PDB entry 8XJV | electron microscopy, 3.60 A resolution | chains Au and Ar of the 110 polymer chains in the assembly

Chain Au:
Molecule: 2124-nt DNA strand
Source organism: synthetic construct
Sequence (2124 nucleotides; each row starts with the number of its first residue):
     1 GAGCATCCGG ATCCCCTGGA GAATCCCGGT GCCGAGGCCG CTCAATTGGT CGTAGACAGC
    61 TCTAGCACCG CTTAAACGCA CGTACGCGCT GTCCCCCGCG TTTTAACCGC CAAGGGGATT
   121 ACTCCCTAGT CTCCAGGCAC GTGTCACATA TATACATCCT GTTCCAGTGC CGGACCCGAG
   181 CATCCGGATC CCCTGGAGAA TCCCGGTGCC GAGGCCGCTC AATTGGTCGT AGACAGCTCT
   241 AGCACCGCTT AAACGCACGT ACGCGCTGTC CCCCGCGTTT TAACCGCCAA GGGGATTACT
   301 CCCTAGTCTC CAGGCACGTG TCACATATAT ACATCCTGTT CCAGTGCCGG ACCCGAGCAT
   361 CCGGATCCCC TGGAGAATCC CGGTGCCGAG GCCGCTCAAT TGGTCGTAGA CAGCTCTAGC
   421 ACCGCTTAAA CGCACGTACG CGCTGTCCCC CGCGTTTTAA CCGCCAAGGG GATTACTCCC
   481 TAGTCTCCAG GCACGTGTCA CATATATACA TCCTGTTCCA GTGCCGGACC CGAGCATCCG
   541 GATCCCCTGG AGAATCCCGG TGCCGAGGCC GCTCAATTGG TCGTAGACAG CTCTAGCACC
   601 GCTTAAACGC ACGTACGCGC TGTCCCCCGC GTTTTAACCG CCAAGGGGAT TACTCCCTAG
   661 TCTCCAGGCA CGTGTCACAT ATATACATCC TGTTCCAGTG CCGGACCCGA GCATCCGGAT
   721 CCCCTGGAGA ATCCCGGTGC CGAGGCCGCT CAATTGGTCG TAGACAGCTC TAGCACCGCT
   781 TAAACGCACG TACGCGCTGT CCCCCGCGTT TTAACCGCCA AGGGGATTAC TCCCTAGTCT
   841 CCAGGCACGT GTCACATATA TACATCCTGT TCCAGTGCCG GACCCGAGCA TCCGGATCCC
   901 CTGGAGAATC CCGGTGCCGA GGCCGCTCAA TTGGTCGTAG ACAGCTCTAG CACCGCTTAA
   961 ACGCACGTAC GCGCTGTCCC CCGCGTTTTA ACCGCCAAGG GGATTACTCC CTAGTCTCCA
  1021 GGCACGTGTC ACATATATAC ATCCTGTTCC AGTGCCGGAC CCGAGCATCC GGATCCCCTG
  1081 GAGAATCCCG GTGCCGAGGC CGCTCAATTG GTCGTAGACA GCTCTAGCAC CGCTTAAACG
  1141 CACGTACGCG CTGTCCCCCG CGTTTTAACC GCCAAGGGGA TTACTCCCTA GTCTCCAGGC
  1201 ACGTGTCACA TATATACATC CTGTTCCAGT GCCGGACCCG AGCATCCGGA TCCCCTGGAG
  1261 AATCCCGGTG CCGAGGCCGC TCAATTGGTC GTAGACAGCT CTAGCACCGC TTAAACGCAC
  1321 GTACGCGCTG TCCCCCGCGT TTTAACCGCC AAGGGGATTA CTCCCTAGTC TCCAGGCACG
  1381 TGTCACATAT ATACATCCTG TTCCAGTGCC GGACCCGAGC ATCCGGATCC CCTGGAGAAT
  1441 CCCGGTGCCG AGGCCGCTCA ATTGGTCGTA GACAGCTCTA GCACCGCTTA AACGCACGTA
  1501 CGCGCTGTCC CCCGCGTTTT AACCGCCAAG GGGATTACTC CCTAGTCTCC AGGCACGTGT
  1561 CACATATATA CATCCTGTTC CAGTGCCGGA CCCGAGCATC CGGATCCCCT GGAGAATCCC
  1621 GGTGCCGAGG CCGCTCAATT GGTCGTAGAC AGCTCTAGCA CCGCTTAAAC GCACGTACGC
  1681 GCTGTCCCCC GCGTTTTAAC CGCCAAGGGG ATTACTCCCT AGTCTCCAGG CACGTGTCAC
  1741 ATATATACAT CCTGTTCCAG TGCCGGACCC GAGCATCCGG ATCCCCTGGA GAATCCCGGT
  1801 GCCGAGGCCG CTCAATTGGT CGTAGACAGC TCTAGCACCG CTTAAACGCA CGTACGCGCT
  1861 GTCCCCCGCG TTTTAACCGC CAAGGGGATT ACTCCCTAGT CTCCAGGCAC GTGTCACATA
  1921 TATACATCCT GTTCCAGTGC CGGACCCGAG CATCCGGATC CCCTGGAGAA TCCCGGTGCC
  1981 GAGGCCGCTC AATTGGTCGT AGACAGCTCT AGCACCGCTT AAACGCACGT ACGCGCTGTC
  2041 CCCCGCGTTT TAACCGCCAA GGGGATTACT CCCTAGTCTC CAGGCACGTG TCACATATAT
  2101 ACATCCTGTT CCAGTGCCGG ACCC
Unresolved in the structure: 170-171, 2119-2124

Chain Ar:
Name: Histone H5
Source organism: Gallus gallus
UniProtKB: P02259 (H5_CHICK); residues 0-189 here correspond to UniProt positions 1-190 (UniProt number = residue number + 1)
Chain sequence (196 residues; numbered 0 to 195; the number before each row is that of its first residue; numbering starts at 0):
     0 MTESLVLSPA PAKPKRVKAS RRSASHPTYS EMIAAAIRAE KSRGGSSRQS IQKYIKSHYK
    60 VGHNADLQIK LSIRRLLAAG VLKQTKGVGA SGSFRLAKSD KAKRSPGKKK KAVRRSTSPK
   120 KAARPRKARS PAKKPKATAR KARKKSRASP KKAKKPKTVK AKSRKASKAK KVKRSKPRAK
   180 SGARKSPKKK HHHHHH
Unresolved in the structure: 57-66, 190-195
Construct notes: expression tag (190-195)
UniProt features mapped onto this chain:
  - modified residue (Phosphoserine): Ser22, Ser29, Ser145, Ser166
Reported in the primary citation:
  - binding site for the 2124-nt DNA strand (chain Au): Lys69, Gln83, Lys85, Val87

How chain Au and chain Ar interact:
Pairs across the interface (48):
  DC539(Au) with Lys164(Ar), salt bridge to the phosphate
  DG619(Au) with Arg123(Ar), salt bridge to the phosphate
  DC620(Au) with Arg123(Ar), salt bridge to the phosphate
  DT693(Au) with Leu4(Ar), phosphate contact
  DT694(Au) with Leu4(Ar), phosphate contact; Ser7(Ar), phosphate contact; Pro8(Ar), phosphate contact
  DC695(Au) with Ala11(Ar), base contact
  DC696(Au) with Ala11(Ar), hydrogen bond to the base; Lys17(Ar), phosphate contact; Ala18(Ar), phosphate contact; Ser19(Ar), sugar contact
  DG888(Au) with Lys172(Ar), salt bridge to the phosphate
  DG895(Au) with Ala111(Ar), phosphate contact; Val112(Ar), hydrogen bond to the phosphate; Arg113(Ar), hydrogen bond to the phosphate
  DA896(Au) with Lys135(Ar), phosphate contact; Ala136(Ar), hydrogen bond to the phosphate; Thr137(Ar), phosphate contact
  DT897(Au) with Arg125(Ar), salt bridge to the phosphate; Lys135(Ar), phosphate contact; Ala136(Ar), hydrogen bond to the phosphate; Thr137(Ar), phosphate contact
  DC898(Au) with Ser145(Ar), phosphate contact; Arg146(Ar), hydrogen bond to the phosphate; Ala147(Ar), hydrogen bond to the phosphate
  DC899(Au) with Arg146(Ar), salt bridge to the phosphate
  DT968(Au) with Leu76(Ar), base contact
  DA969(Au) with Leu76(Ar), sugar contact; Gln83(Ar), phosphate contact
  DC970(Au) with Ile72(Ar), phosphate contact; Gln83(Ar), hydrogen bond to the phosphate; Gly91(Ar), phosphate contact
  DG971(Au) with Arg47(Ar), salt bridge to the phosphate; Lys85(Ar), base contact; Gly91(Ar), phosphate contact; Phe93(Ar), phosphate contact
  DC972(Au) with Arg47(Ar), salt bridge to the phosphate; Lys85(Ar), base contact
  DG1046(Au) with Leu6(Ar), base contact
  DT1047(Au) with Leu6(Ar), phosphate contact; Ala9(Ar), base contact; Gln67(Ar), hydrogen bond to the phosphate
  DT1048(Au) with Arg15(Ar), hydrogen bond to the phosphate
  DC1049(Au) with Pro13(Ar), phosphate contact; Lys14(Ar), hydrogen bond to the phosphate; Arg15(Ar), hydrogen bond to the phosphate
  DC1050(Au) with Lys14(Ar), salt bridge to the phosphate
Other interface residues (no listed pair), chain Ar (45 interface residues in all): Val5, Pro10, Lys12, Val16, Tyr28, Leu81, Thr84, Val87, Ser90, Lys132, Ser148, Lys169

In short:
The interface between chain Au and chain Ar involves 23 residues on one side and 45 on the other, with 12
hydrogen bonds and 9 salt bridges. Polar contacts include DC696(Au)-Ala11(Ar), DG895(Au)-Val112(Ar) and
DG895(Au)-Arg113(Ar). The paper reports a binding site for the 2124-nt DNA strand (chain Au) at Lys69(Ar),
Gln83(Ar) and Lys85(Ar) among others.
Here chain Au is a 2124-nt DNA strand (synthetic construct) and chain Ar is Histone H5 (Gallus gallus). Entry
8XJV (Structural basis for the linker histone H5-nucleosome binding and chromatin compaction) was determined
by electron microscopy.
